Entry 1H1R (X-ray diffraction, 2.00 A resolution); this record covers chains A and B.

[Chain A]
Molecule: Cell division protein kinase 2
Organism: Homo sapiens
Notes: EC 2.7.1.-
UniProtKB: P24941 (CDK2_HUMAN); residues 1-298 here = UniProt positions 1-298
Sequence (303 residues; row label = number of the first residue in the row; numbers below 1 keep their minus sign (Gly-4 is residue -4)):
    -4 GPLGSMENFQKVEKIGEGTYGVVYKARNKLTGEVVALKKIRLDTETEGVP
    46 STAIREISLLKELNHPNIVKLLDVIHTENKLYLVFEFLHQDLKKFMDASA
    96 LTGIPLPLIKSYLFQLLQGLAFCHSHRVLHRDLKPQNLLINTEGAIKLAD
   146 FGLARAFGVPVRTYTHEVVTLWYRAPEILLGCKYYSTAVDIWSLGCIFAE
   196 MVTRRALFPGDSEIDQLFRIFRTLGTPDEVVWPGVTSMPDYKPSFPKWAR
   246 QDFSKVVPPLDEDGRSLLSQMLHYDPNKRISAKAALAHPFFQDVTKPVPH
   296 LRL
Disordered / not traced: -4 to -1, 297-298
Modified positions: Thr160 (phosphothreonine; TPO)
Residues lining bound ligands: 6CP (6-cyclohexylmethoxy-2-(3'-chloroanilino) purine): Ile10, Gly11, Glu12, Gly13, Val18, Ala31, Val64, Phe80, Glu81, Phe82, Leu83, His84, Gln85, Asp86, Lys89, Gln131, Asn132, Leu134, Asp145
Curated features (UniProtKB/Swiss-Prot):
  - active site: Asp127 (Proton acceptor)
  - binding site (ATP): Ile10 to Val18, Lys33, Glu81 to Leu83, Asp86, Lys129 to Asn132, Asp145
  - binding site (Mg(2+)): Asn132, Asp145
  - site (CDK7 binding): Lys9, Lys88, Lys89, Leu166
  - modified residue: Met1 (N-acetylmethionine), Lys6 (N6-acetyllysine), Thr14 (Phosphothreonine), Tyr15 (Phosphotyrosine), Tyr19 (Phosphotyrosine), Thr160 (Phosphothreonine)
  - natural variant: Pro45 (P45L: In a glioblastoma multiforme sample)
  - mutagenesis: Lys9 (K9F: Reduced phosphorylation by CAK), Thr14 (T14A: 2-fold increase in activity), Tyr15 (Y15F: 2-fold increase in activity), Lys88 to Lys89 (Reduced phosphorylation by CAK), Thr160 (T160A: Abolishes activity), Leu166 (L166R: Reduced phosphorylation by CAK and reduced kinase activity)

[Chain B]
Molecule: Cyclin A2
Organism: Homo sapiens
UniProtKB: P20248 (CGA2_HUMAN); numbering as in UniProt (aligned over 175-432)
Sequence (258 residues; numbered 175 to 432; the number before each row is that of its first residue):
   175 VPDYHEDIHTYLREMEVKCKPKVGYMKKQPDITNSMRAILVDWLVEVGEE
   225 YKLQNETLHLAVNYIDRFLSSMSVLRGKLQLVGTAAMLLASKFEEIYPPE
   275 VAEFVYITDDTYTKKQVLRMEHLVLKVLTFDLAAPTVNQFLTQYFLHQQP
   325 ANCKVESLAMFLGELSLIDADPYLKYLPSVIAGAAFHLALYTVTGQSWPE
   375 SLIRKTGYTLESLKPCLMDLHQTYLKAPQHAQQSIREKYKNSKYHGVSLL
   425 NPPETLNL

[Interface between chain A and chain B]
Pairs across the interface - 67 pairs, chain A then chain B:
  Thr39(A) - Lys289(B)  hydrogen bond
  Thr39(A) - Leu292(B)
  Glu40(A) - Lys288(B)
  Glu40(A) - Leu292(B)
  Thr41(A) - Val275(B)
  Thr41(A) - Lys288(B)  hydrogen bond (backbone-side chain)
  Thr41(A) - Leu292(B)
  Glu42(A) - Lys266(B)  hydrogen bond (backbone-side chain)
  Glu42(A) - Glu274(B)
  Glu42(A) - Val275(B)  hydrogen bond (side chain-backbone)
  Gly43(A) - Lys266(B)
  Gly43(A) - Glu295(B)
  Val44(A) - Lys266(B)  hydrogen bond (backbone-side chain)
  Val44(A) - Glu295(B)  hydrogen bond (backbone-side chain)
  Val44(A) - Leu299(B)  hydrophobic
  Ser46(A) - Lys266(B)
  Ile49(A) - Leu263(B)  hydrophobic
  Ile49(A) - Lys266(B)
  Ile49(A) - Leu306(B)  hydrophobic
  Arg50(A) - Lys266(B)
  Arg50(A) - Phe267(B)  hydrogen bond (side chain-backbone)
  Arg50(A) - Glu269(B)  hydrogen bond (side chain-backbone)
  Ile52(A) - Phe304(B)  hydrophobic
  Ser53(A) - Phe267(B)
  Ser53(A) - Phe304(B)
  Ser53(A) - Leu306(B)
  Leu54(A) - Ala307(B)  hydrophobic
  Lys56(A) - Thr303(B)  hydrogen bond (side chain-backbone)
  Lys56(A) - Asp305(B)  salt bridge
  Glu57(A) - Tyr185(B)  hydrogen bond
  Glu57(A) - Ala307(B)
  His71(A) - His296(B)  hydrogen bond
  His71(A) - Lys300(B)  hydrogen bond (backbone-side chain)
  His71(A) - Phe304(B)
  Thr72(A) - His296(B)
  Glu73(A) - His296(B)
  Leu76(A) - Phe304(B)  hydrophobic
  Ala116(A) - Tyr178(B)
  His119(A) - Tyr178(B)
  His119(A) - Ile182(B)
  Ser120(A) - Tyr178(B)
  Ser120(A) - Asp181(B)  hydrogen bond
  Ser120(A) - Ile182(B)
  His121(A) - Tyr185(B)
  Arg122(A) - Ile182(B)
  Arg122(A) - Tyr185(B)
  Arg122(A) - Ala307(B)  hydrogen bond (side chain-backbone)
  Arg150(A) - Glu268(B)  salt bridge
  Ala151(A) - Phe267(B)  hydrophobic
  Phe152(A) - Ile182(B)  hydrophobic
  Val154(A) - His179(B)
  Val154(A) - Ile182(B)  hydrophobic
  Val154(A) - Thr316(B)
  Val154(A) - Gln317(B)  hydrogen bond (backbone-backbone)
  Pro155(A) - Thr316(B)
  Arg157(A) - Gln228(B)  hydrogen bond
  Arg157(A) - Glu268(B)  salt bridge
  Thr158(A) - Ile270(B)
  Tyr159(A) - Ile270(B)
  Thr160(A) - Glu269(B)
  Thr160(A) - Ile270(B)
  Ser276(A) - Asp177(B)  hydrogen bond
  Ser276(A) - Tyr178(B)
  Ala277(A) - Tyr178(B)  hydrogen bond (backbone-side chain)
  Lys278(A) - Asp177(B)  salt bridge
  Lys278(A) - Tyr178(B)  hydrogen bond (backbone-side chain)
  Lys278(A) - Asp181(B)  salt bridge
Also at the interface, not in a pair above, chain A (40 interface residues in all): Val69, Ser181, Thr182, Asn272, Ala279
Also at the interface, not in a pair above, chain B (33 interface residues in all): Val175, Leu186, Glu230, Leu320

[Summary]
Chain A and chain B form an interface of 40 and 33 residues respectively; the contacts include 19 hydrogen
bonds and 5 salt bridges. Among the polar pairs are Lys56(A)-Asp305(B), Arg150(A)-Glu268(B) and
Arg157(A)-Glu268(B). Bound to chain A: compound 6CP.
Here chain A is Cell division protein kinase 2 and chain B is Cyclin A2, both from Homo sapiens. Entry 1H1R
(Structure of human Thr160-phospho CDK2/cyclin A complexed with the inhibitor NU6086) was determined by X-ray
diffraction, deposited together with 1H1P, 1H1Q and 1H1S.
